8T9D - chains R and S of the 26 polymer chains in the assembly; structure by electron microscopy, 4.66 A resolution (low resolution: residue-level contacts below are approximate; hydrogen-bond / salt-bridge calls are withheld).

== Chain R ==
Molecule: Mediator of RNA polymerase II transcription subunit 23
Organism: Homo sapiens
UniProt: Q9ULK4 (MED23_HUMAN); residues 1-1368 here = UniProt positions 1-1368
Sequence (1368 residues; row label = number of the first residue in the row):
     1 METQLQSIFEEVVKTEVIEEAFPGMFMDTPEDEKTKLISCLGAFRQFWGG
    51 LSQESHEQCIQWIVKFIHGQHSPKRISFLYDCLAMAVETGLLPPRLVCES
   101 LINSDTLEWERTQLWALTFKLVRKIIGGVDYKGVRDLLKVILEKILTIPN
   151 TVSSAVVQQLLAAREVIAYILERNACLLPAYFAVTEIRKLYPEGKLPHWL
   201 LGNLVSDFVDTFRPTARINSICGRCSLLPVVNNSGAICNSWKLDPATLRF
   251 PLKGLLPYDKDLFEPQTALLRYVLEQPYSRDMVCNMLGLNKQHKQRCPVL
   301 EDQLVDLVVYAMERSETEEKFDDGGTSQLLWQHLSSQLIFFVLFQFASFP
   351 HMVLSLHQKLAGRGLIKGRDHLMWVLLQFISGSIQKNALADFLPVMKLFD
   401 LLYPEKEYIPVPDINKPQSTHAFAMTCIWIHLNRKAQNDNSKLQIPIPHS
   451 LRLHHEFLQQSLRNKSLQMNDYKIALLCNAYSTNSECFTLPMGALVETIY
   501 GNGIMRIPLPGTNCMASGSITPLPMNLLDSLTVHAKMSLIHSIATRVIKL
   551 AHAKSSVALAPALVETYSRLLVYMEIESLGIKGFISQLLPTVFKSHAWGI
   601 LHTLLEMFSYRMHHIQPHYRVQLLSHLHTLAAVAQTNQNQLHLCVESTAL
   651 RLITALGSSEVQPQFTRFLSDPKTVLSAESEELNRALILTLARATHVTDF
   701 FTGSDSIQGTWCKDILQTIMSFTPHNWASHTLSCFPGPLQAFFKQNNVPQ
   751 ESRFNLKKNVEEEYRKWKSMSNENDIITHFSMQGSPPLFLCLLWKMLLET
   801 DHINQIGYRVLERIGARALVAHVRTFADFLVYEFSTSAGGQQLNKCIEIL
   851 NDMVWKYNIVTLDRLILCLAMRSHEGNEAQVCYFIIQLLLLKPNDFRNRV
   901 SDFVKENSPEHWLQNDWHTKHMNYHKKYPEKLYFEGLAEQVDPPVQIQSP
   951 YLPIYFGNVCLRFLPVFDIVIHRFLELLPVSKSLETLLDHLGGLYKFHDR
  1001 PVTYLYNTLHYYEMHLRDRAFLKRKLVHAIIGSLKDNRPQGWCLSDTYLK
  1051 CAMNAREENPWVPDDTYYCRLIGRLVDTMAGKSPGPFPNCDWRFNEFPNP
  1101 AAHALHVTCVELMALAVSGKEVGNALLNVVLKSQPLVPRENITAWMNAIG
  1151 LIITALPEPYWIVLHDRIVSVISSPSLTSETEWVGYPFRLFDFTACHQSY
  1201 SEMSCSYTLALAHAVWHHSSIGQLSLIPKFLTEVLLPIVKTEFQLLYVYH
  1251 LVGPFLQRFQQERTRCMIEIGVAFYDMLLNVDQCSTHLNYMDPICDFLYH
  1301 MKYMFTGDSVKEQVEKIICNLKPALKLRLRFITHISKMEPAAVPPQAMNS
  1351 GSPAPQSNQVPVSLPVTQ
Disordered / not traced: 27-31, 233-239, 460-473, 504-517, 1335-1368
Curated features (UniProtKB/Swiss-Prot):
  - natural variant: Arg611 (R611Q: In MRT18)

== Chain S ==
Molecule: Mediator of RNA polymerase II transcription subunit 24
Organism: Homo sapiens
UniProt: O75448 (MED24_HUMAN); numbering as in UniProt (aligned over 1-989)
Sequence (989 residues; each row starts with the number of its first residue):
     1 MKVVNLKQAILQAWKERWSDYQWAINMKKFFPKGATWDILNLADALLEQA
    51 MIGPSPNPLILSYLKYAISSQMVSYSSVLTAISKFDDFSRDLCVQALLDI
   101 MDMFCDRLSCHGKAEECIGLCRALLSALHWLLRCTAASAERLREGLEAGT
   151 PAAGEKQLAMCLQRLEKTLSSTKNRALLHIAKLEEASSWTAIEHSLLKLG
   201 EILANLSNPQLRSQAEQCGTLIRSIPTMLSVHAEQMHKTGFPTVHAVILL
   251 EGTMNLTGETQSLVEQLTMVKRMQHIPTPLFVLEIWKACFVGLIESPEGT
   301 EELKWTAFTFLKIPQVLVKLKKYSHGDKDFTEDVNCAFEFLLKLTPLLDK
   351 ADQRCNCDCTNFLLQECGKQGLLSEASVNNLMAKRKADREHAPQQKSGEN
   401 ANIQPNIQLILRAEPTVTNILKTMDADHSKSPEGLLGVLGHMLSGKSLDL
   451 LLAAAAATGKLKSFARKFINLNEFTTYGSEESTKPASVRALLFDISFLML
   501 CHVAQTYGSEVILSESRTGAEVPFFETWMQTCMPEEGKILNPDHPCFRPD
   551 STKVESLVALLNNSSEMKLVQMKWHEACLSISAAILEILNAWENGVLAFE
   601 SIQKITDNIKGKVCSLAVCAVAWLVAHVRMLGLDEREKSLQMIRQLAGPL
   651 FSENTLQFYNERVVIMNSILERMCADVLQQTATQIKFPSTGVDTMPYWNL
   701 LPPKRPIKEVLTDIFAKVLEKGWVDSRSIHIFDTLLHMGGVYWFCNNLIK
   751 ELLKETRKEHTLRAVELLYSIFCLDMQQVTLVLLGHILPGLLTDSSKWHS
   801 LMDPPGTALAKLAVWCALSSYSSHKGQASTRQKKRHREDIEDYISLFPLD
   851 DVQPSKLMRLLSSNEDDANILSSPTDRSMSSSLSASQLHTVNMRDPLNRV
   901 LANLFLLISSILGSRTAGPHTQFVQWFMEECVDCLEQGGRGSVLQFMPFT
   951 TVSELVKVSAMSSPKVVLAITDLSLPLGRQVAAKAIAAL
Disordered / not traced: 1-3, 144-154, 393-409, 565-567, 844-891, 959-962, 988-989
Cystine bridges: Cys134-Cys161
Curated features (UniProtKB/Swiss-Prot):
  - motif: Leu128 to Leu132 (LXXLL motif 1), Leu344 to Leu348 (LXXLL motif 2), Leu448 to Leu452 (LXXLL motif 3), Leu557 to Leu561 (LXXLL motif 4), Leu788 to Leu792 (LXXLL motif 5), Leu857 to Leu861 (LXXLL motif 6)
  - modified residue (Phosphoserine): Ser862, Ser873

== How chain R and chain S interact ==
Residue-residue contacts (39):
  Asn150(R) - Gly918(S)
  Thr151(R) - Thr916(S)
  Ser153(R) - Thr916(S)
  Ser153(R) - Ala917(S)
  Ser154(R) - Ser914(S)
  Ser154(R) - Arg915(S)
  Ser154(R) - Thr916(S)
  Ser154(R) - Ala917(S)
  Arg164(R) - Gln922(S)
  Tyr191(R) - Thr756(S)
  Tyr191(R) - Arg757(S)
  Leu200(R) - Gly918(S)
  Ser206(R) - Pro804(S)
  Asp210(R) - Lys758(S)
  Asp210(R) - Glu759(S)
  Arg213(R) - Arg757(S)
  Arg213(R) - Glu759(S)
  Arg213(R) - His760(S)
  Pro257(R) - Arg757(S)
  Asp259(R) - His760(S)
  Lys1132(R) - Ala392(S)
  Arg1139(R) - Lys350(S)
  Glu1182(R) - Glu339(S)
  Glu1182(R) - Phe340(S)
  Trp1183(R) - Phe340(S)
  Val1184(R) - Phe340(S)
  Tyr1186(R) - Lys238(S)
  Arg1189(R) - Gly240(S)
  Arg1189(R) - Lys287(S)
  His1197(R) - Lys721(S)
  His1197(R) - Trp723(S)
  Gln1198(R) - Lys287(S)
  Gln1198(R) - Trp723(S)
  Ser1199(R) - Ile294(S)
  Ser1199(R) - Leu347(S)
  Tyr1200(R) - Leu347(S)
  Glu1202(R) - Pro346(S)
  Met1203(R) - Lys343(S)
  Met1203(R) - Pro346(S)
Interface residues without a listed pair, chain R (34 interface residues in all): Gly194, Leu196, Trp199, Leu201, Gly202, Asn203, Ser1133, Glu1180, Ser1201
Interface residues without a listed pair, chain S (35 interface residues in all): Val291, Asp349, Lys717, Glu720, Gly722, Trp798, His799, Met802, Asp803, Pro919

== Summary ==
34 residues of chain R and 35 residues of chain S are in contact.
Chain R is Mediator of RNA polymerase II transcription subunit 23 and chain S is Mediator of RNA polymerase II
transcription subunit 24, both from Homo sapiens; the structure, CryoEM structure of TR-TRAP, was determined
by electron microscopy together with 8T1L and 8T1I from the same study.
